Entry 4A3J (X-ray diffraction, 3.70 A resolution); this record covers chains B and J of the 15 polymer chains in the assembly.

# Chain B
Name: DNA-directed RNA polymerase II subunit RPB2
From: Saccharomyces cerevisiae
Notes: EC 2.7.7.6
UniProtKB: P08518 (RPB2_YEAST); residues 1-1224 here = UniProt positions 1-1224
Chain sequence (1224 residues; each row starts with the number of its first residue):
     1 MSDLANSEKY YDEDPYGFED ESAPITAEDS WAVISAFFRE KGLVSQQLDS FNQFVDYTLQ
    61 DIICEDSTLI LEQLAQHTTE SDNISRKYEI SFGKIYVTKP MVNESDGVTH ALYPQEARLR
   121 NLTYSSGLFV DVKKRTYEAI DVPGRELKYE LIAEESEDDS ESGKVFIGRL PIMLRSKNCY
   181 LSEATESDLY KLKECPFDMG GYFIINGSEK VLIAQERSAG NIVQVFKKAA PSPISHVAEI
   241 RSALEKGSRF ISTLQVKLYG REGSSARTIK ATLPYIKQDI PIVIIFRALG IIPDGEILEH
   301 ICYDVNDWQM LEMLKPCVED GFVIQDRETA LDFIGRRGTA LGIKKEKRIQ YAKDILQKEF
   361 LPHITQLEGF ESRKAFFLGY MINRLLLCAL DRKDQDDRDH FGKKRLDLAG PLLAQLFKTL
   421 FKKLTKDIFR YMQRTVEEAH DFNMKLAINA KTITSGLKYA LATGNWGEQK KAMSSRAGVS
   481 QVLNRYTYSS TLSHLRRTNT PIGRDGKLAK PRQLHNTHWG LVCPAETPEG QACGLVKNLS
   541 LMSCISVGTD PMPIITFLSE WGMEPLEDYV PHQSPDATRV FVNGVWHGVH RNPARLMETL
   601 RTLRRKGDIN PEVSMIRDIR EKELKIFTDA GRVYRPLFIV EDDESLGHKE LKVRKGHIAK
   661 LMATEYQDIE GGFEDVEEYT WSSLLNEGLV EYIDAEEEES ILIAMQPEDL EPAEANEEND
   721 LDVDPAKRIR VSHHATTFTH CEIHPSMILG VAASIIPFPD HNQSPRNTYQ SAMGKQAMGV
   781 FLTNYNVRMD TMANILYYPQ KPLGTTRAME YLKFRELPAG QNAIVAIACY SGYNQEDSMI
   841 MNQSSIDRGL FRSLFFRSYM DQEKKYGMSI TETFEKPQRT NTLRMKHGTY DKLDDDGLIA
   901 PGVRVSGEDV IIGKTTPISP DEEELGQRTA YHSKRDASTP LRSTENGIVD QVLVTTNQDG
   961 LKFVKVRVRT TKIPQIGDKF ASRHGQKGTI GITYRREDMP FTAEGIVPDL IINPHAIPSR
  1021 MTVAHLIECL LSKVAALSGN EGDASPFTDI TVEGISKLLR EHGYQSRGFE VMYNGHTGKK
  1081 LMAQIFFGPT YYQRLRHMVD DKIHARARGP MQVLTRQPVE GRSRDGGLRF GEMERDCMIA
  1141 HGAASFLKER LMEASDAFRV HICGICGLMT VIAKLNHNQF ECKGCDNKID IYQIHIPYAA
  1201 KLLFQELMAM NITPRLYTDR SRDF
Not modelled in the structure: 1-19, 71-89, 135-163, 438-445, 503-508, 669-677, 716-721, 920-932
Bound ions: Zn2+: C1163, C1166, C1182, C1185
Residues lining bound ligands: phosphomethylphosphonic acid guanylate ester (G2P): R766, Y769, D837, K987, S1019, R1020

# Chain J
Name: DNA-directed RNA polymerases I, II, and III subunit rpabc 5
From: Saccharomyces cerevisiae
UniProtKB: P22139 (RPAB5_YEAST); residues 1-70 here = UniProt positions 1-70
Chain sequence (70 residues; each row starts with the number of its first residue):
     1 MIVPVRCFSC GKVVGDKWES YLNLLQEDEL DEGTALSRLG LKRYCCRRMI LTHVDLIEKF
    61 LRYNPLEKRD
Not modelled in the structure: 66-70
Bound ions: Zn2+: C7, C10, C45, C46
Curated features (UniProtKB/Swiss-Prot):
  - binding site (Zn(2+)): C7, C10, C45, C46
  - cross-link: K59 (Glycyl lysine isopeptide (Lys-Gly) (interchain with G-Cter in ubiquitin))

# Interface between chain B and chain J
Pairs across the interface (75):
  E186(B) with R62(J), salt bridge
  S187(B) with R62(J)
  Y190(B) with K59(J); R62(J); Y63(J)
  K193(B) with P65(J)
  C195(B) with Y63(J)
  F197(B) with K59(J)
  V780(B) with M1(J), hydrophobic; L56(J), hydrophobic
  T783(B) with L56(J); K59(J); Y63(J), hydrogen bond
  N784(B) with Y63(J), hydrogen bond (backbone-side chain)
  Y785(B) with M1(J); F60(J), hydrophobic
  I795(B) with M1(J), hydrophobic
  L796(B) with M1(J)
  Y797(B) with M1(J)
  Y798(B) with I2(J); P4(J), hydrophobic
  P799(B) with M1(J); V54(J)
  Q800(B) with F8(J); R48(J); M49(J); T52(J)
  K801(B) with L51(J); T52(J), hydrogen bond (backbone-side chain); V54(J)
  P802(B) with T52(J)
  L803(B) with L51(J), hydrophobic
  R815(B) with V54(J)
  E816(B) with V54(J); L56(J)
  Q821(B) with F8(J)
  N822(B) with R48(J), hydrogen bond (backbone-side chain); T52(J), hydrogen bond
  A823(B) with R48(J)
  I824(B) with S9(J); Y44(J), hydrophobic; R48(J)
  S845(B) with F8(J), hydrogen bond (side chain-backbone); S9(J)
  R848(B) with C7(J); F8(J), hydrogen bond (side chain-backbone); S9(J); G11(J)
  G849(B) with F8(J)
  L850(B) with F8(J), hydrophobic
  R996(B) with S9(J); C10(J)
  E1004(B) with K42(J); R43(J); Y44(J)
  I1006(B) with R43(J); Y44(J); C45(J), hydrophobic
  D1009(B) with S9(J), hydrogen bond; R48(J), salt bridge
  K1033(B) with Y44(J)
  A1035(B) with L51(J)
  A1036(B) with Y44(J), hydrophobic; R47(J), hydrogen bond (backbone-side chain); L51(J), hydrophobic
  L1037(B) with R47(J), hydrogen bond (backbone-side chain)
  S1038(B) with G33(J), hydrogen bond (backbone-backbone); R47(J)
  G1039(B) with E32(J); G33(J); L51(J)
  N1040(B) with E32(J)
  Y1064(B) with Y44(J)
  E1070(B) with Y44(J), hydrogen bond
  F1087(B) with Y44(J)
Also at the interface, not in a pair above, chain B (52 interface residues in all): K191, E194, P196, L817, P818, N842, V1007, G1088, P1089
Also at the interface, not in a pair above, chain J (32 interface residues in all): V3, V5, R6, D31, H53, N64

# Summary
52 residues of chain B face 32 of chain J across their interface, with 12 hydrogen bonds and 2 salt bridges.
Polar contacts include E186(B)-R62(J), D1009(B)-R48(J) and T783(B)-Y63(J). Ligands of chain B:
phosphomethylphosphonic acid guanylate ester. From UniProt: 4 Zn2+-binding residues on chain J.
Here chain B is DNA-directed RNA polymerase II subunit RPB2 and chain J is DNA-directed RNA polymerases I, II,
and III subunit rpabc 5, both from Saccharomyces cerevisiae. Entry 4A3J (RNA Polymerase II initial
transcribing complex with a 2nt DNA-RNA hybrid and soaked with GMPCPP) was determined by X-ray diffraction
(same publication as 4A3B, 4A3C, 4A3D, 4A3E, 4A3F, 4A3G and 4 further entries).
